7YPQ - chains A and Q; structure by electron microscopy, 3.10 A resolution.

Chain A:
Protein: Lef3
Source organism: Helicoverpa armigera nucleopolyhedrovirus
Reference sequence: Q91BW6 (Q91BW6_9ABAC); residue numbers follow UniProt; this construct covers 1-379
Amino-acid sequence (413 residues; numbered -33 to 379; the number before each row is that of its first residue; numbers below 1 keep their minus sign (Met-33 is residue -33)):
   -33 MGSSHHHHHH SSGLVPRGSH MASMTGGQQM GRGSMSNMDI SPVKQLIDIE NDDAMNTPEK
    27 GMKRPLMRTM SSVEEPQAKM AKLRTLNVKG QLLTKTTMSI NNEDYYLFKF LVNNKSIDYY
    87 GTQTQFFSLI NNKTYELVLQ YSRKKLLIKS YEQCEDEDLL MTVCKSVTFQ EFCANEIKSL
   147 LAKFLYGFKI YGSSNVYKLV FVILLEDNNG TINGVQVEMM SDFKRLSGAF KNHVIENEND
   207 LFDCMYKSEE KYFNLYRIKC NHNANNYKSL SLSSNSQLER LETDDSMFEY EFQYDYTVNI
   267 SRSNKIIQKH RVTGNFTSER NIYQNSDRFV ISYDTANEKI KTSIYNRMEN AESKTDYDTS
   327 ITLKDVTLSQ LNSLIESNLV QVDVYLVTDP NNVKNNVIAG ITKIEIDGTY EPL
Unresolved in the structure: -33 to 48, 123-126
Construct notes: initiating methionine (-33); expression tag (-32 to 0)
What the authors report for this chain:
  - binding site for the 11-nt DNA strand (chain Q): Lys164, Ser267, Arg268, Ser269, Lys271, Gln290, Ser292, Arg294, Tyr311, Lys360, Asn361
  - contacts within the chain: Lys164-Glu184 (salt bridge), Glu184-Arg268 (salt bridge)
  - mutagenesis - Y311A: unchanged binding to dA60
  - mutagenesis - K271A, Y311A: decreased binding to dA30
  - mutagenesis - S292A, R294A, N361A: unchanged binding to ssDNA
  - mutagenesis - K164A, E184A, R268A: abolished binding to dA30
  - mutagenesis - K164A, E184A, R268A: abolished binding to dA60
  - mutagenesis - K271A: decreased binding to dA60

Chain Q:
Molecule: 11-nt DNA strand
Sequence (11 nucleotides; row label = number of the first residue in the row):
     1 AAAAAAAAAA A

How chain A and chain Q interact:
Pairs across the interface (23; chain A residue first):
  Lys164(A) - DA5(Q)  salt bridge to the phosphate
  Met186(A) - DA4(Q)  sugar contact
  Met186(A) - DA5(Q)  phosphate contact
  Asn229(A) - DA3(Q)  base contact
  Ala230(A) - DA2(Q)  base contact
  Tyr233(A) - DA5(Q)  phosphate contact
  Tyr233(A) - DA6(Q)  sugar contact
  Ser267(A) - DA5(Q)  sugar contact
  Arg268(A) - DA5(Q)  sugar contact
  Arg268(A) - DA6(Q)  salt bridge to the phosphate
  Ser269(A) - DA5(Q)  phosphate contact
  Ser269(A) - DA6(Q)  hydrogen bond to the phosphate
  Lys271(A) - DA6(Q)  salt bridge to the phosphate
  Tyr289(A) - DA9(Q)  phosphate contact
  Tyr289(A) - DA10(Q)  phosphate contact
  Gln290(A) - DA10(Q)  hydrogen bond to the phosphate
  Ser292(A) - DA9(Q)  hydrogen bond to the phosphate
  Arg294(A) - DA8(Q)  hydrogen bond to the phosphate
  Tyr311(A) - DA7(Q)  stacking on the base
  Tyr311(A) - DA8(Q)  sugar contact
  Val353(A) - DA6(Q)  phosphate contact
  Asn361(A) - DA7(Q)  hydrogen bond to the phosphate
  Val363(A) - DA7(Q)  base contact
Other interface residues (no listed pair), chain A (19 interface residues in all): Glu184, Lys360

Overview:
19 residues of chain A and 9 residues of chain Q are in contact, with 5 hydrogen bonds, 3 salt bridges and 1
aromatic stacking contact. Polar pairs include Ser269(A)-DA6(Q), Gln290(A)-DA10(Q) and Ser292(A)-DA9(Q). From
the paper: a binding site for the 11-nt DNA strand (chain Q) at Lys164(A), Ser267(A) and Arg268(A) among
others; K164A, E184A and R268A of chain A abolish binding to dA30; 8 substitutions were tested in all.
Chain A is Lef3 (Helicoverpa armigera nucleopolyhedrovirus) and chain Q is an 11-nt DNA strand; the structure,
Cryo-EM structure of one baculovirus LEF-3 molecule in complex with ssDNA, was determined by electron
microscopy (same publication as 7YNY and 7YPO).
